PDB entry 2D3T | X-ray diffraction, 3.40 A resolution | chains C and D of the 4 polymer chains in the assembly

Chain C (and D):
Name: 3-ketoacyl-CoA thiolase
Source organism: Pseudomonas fragi
Notes: EC 2.3.1.16; chain D of this document is another copy of the same molecule, construct and numbering; everything in this record applies to it too
UniProtKB: P28790 (FADA_PSEFR); residues 2-391 here correspond to UniProt positions 1-390 (UniProt number = residue number - 1)
Sequence (390 residues; numbered 2 to 391; the number before each row is that of its first residue):
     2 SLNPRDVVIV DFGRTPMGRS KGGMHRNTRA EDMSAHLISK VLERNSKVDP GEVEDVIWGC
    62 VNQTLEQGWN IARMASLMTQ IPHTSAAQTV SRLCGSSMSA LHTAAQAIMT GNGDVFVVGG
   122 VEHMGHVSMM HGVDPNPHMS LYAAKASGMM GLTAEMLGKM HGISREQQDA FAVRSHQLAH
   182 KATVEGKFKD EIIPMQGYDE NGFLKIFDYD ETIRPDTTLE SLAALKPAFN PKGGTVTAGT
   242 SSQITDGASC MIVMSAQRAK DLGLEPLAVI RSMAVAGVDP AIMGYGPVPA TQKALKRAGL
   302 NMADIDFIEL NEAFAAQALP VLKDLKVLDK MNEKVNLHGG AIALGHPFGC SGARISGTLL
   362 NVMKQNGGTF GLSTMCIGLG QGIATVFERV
Small-molecule neighbours: acetyl coenzyme A (ACO): Cys95, Met130, Met151, His177, Arg215, Thr218, Leu223, Leu226, Ala229, Phe230, Ala239, Gly240, Ser242, Ser243, Ile245, Met284, Asn312, Ala314, Phe315, His347, Phe349, Cys377, Ile378, Gly379

Chain C / chain D interface:
Residue-residue contacts (117):
  Arg30(C) with Asp135(D), salt bridge; Pro136(D), hydrogen bond (side chain-backbone); Asn137(D); Pro138(D)
  Glu32(C) with Asn137(D), hydrogen bond
  Asp33(C) with Asn137(D), hydrogen bond; His139(D), salt bridge
  Glu55(C) with Lys294(D), salt bridge; Arg298(D), salt bridge
  Asp56(C) with Arg93(D), salt bridge
  Gln64(C) with Gln64(D); Ser92(D)
  Thr65(C) with Gly133(D)
  Leu66(C) with Gly133(D), hydrogen bond (backbone-backbone); Asp135(D)
  Glu67(C) with Asp135(D)
  Trp70(C) with Leu94(D); Met130(D), hydrogen bond (side chain-backbone)
  Asn71(C) with Ser92(D); Arg93(D); Leu94(D); Gln382(D)
  Arg74(C) with Val279(D), hydrogen bond (side chain-backbone); Leu380(D), hydrogen bond (side chain-backbone); Gly381(D), hydrogen bond (side chain-backbone); Gln382(D)
  Met75(C) with Met140(D); Leu380(D), hydrophobic
  Leu78(C) with Tyr143(D); Leu380(D), hydrophobic
  Met79(C) with Tyr143(D), hydrophobic
  His84(C) with Gly278(D); Val279(D), hydrogen bond (backbone-backbone); Asp280(D), salt bridge; Pro281(D); Gly381(D)
  Thr85(C) with Ala277(D); Gly278(D), hydrogen bond (backbone-backbone)
  Ser86(C) with Gly278(D)
  Ala87(C) with Val276(D), hydrophobic; Gln382(D)
  Ala88(C) with Arg93(D), hydrogen bond (backbone-side chain); Gln382(D), hydrogen bond (backbone-side chain)
  Gln89(C) with Val91(D); Ser92(D); Arg93(D); Ser100(D)
  Thr90(C) with Thr90(D); Val91(D); Ser92(D), hydrogen bond (backbone-backbone)
  Val91(C) with Gln89(D); Thr90(D)
  Ser92(C) with Gln64(D); Asn71(D); Gln89(D); Thr90(D), hydrogen bond (backbone-backbone)
  Arg93(C) with Asp56(D), salt bridge; Ala87(D); Ala88(D), hydrogen bond (side chain-backbone); Gln89(D)
  Ser100(C) with Gln89(D)
  Thr104(C) with Thr104(D)
  Gln107(C) with Thr104(D); Gln107(D); Ala108(D); Thr111(D); Asn113(D)
  Ala108(C) with Gln107(D), hydrogen bond (backbone-side chain)
  Met110(C) with Thr111(D)
  Thr111(C) with Gln107(D); Met110(D); Thr111(D)
  Gly112(C) with Arg298(D)
  Asn113(C) with Gln107(D); Met274(D); Arg298(D), hydrogen bond
  Gly114(C) with Arg298(D)
  Met130(C) with Trp70(D)
  Gly133(C) with Thr65(D); Leu66(D), hydrogen bond (backbone-backbone)
  Asp135(C) with Arg30(D), salt bridge; Leu66(D)
  Pro136(C) with Arg30(D), hydrogen bond (backbone-side chain)
  Asn137(C) with Arg30(D); Glu32(D); Asp33(D); Met79(D), hydrogen bond
  Pro138(C) with Arg30(D)
  His139(C) with Asp33(D), salt bridge
  Met140(C) with Met75(D)
  Tyr143(C) with Leu78(D); Met79(D), hydrophobic
  Gly149(C) with Trp70(D)
  Met274(C) with Asn113(D)
  Val276(C) with Glu55(D); Ala87(D), hydrophobic
  Ala277(C) with Thr85(D)
  Gly278(C) with His84(D); Thr85(D), hydrogen bond (backbone-backbone); Ser86(D)
  Val279(C) with Arg74(D), hydrogen bond (backbone-side chain); His84(D), hydrogen bond (backbone-backbone)
  Asp280(C) with His84(D), salt bridge
  Pro281(C) with His84(D)
  Lys294(C) with Glu55(D), salt bridge
  Arg298(C) with Glu55(D), salt bridge; Gly112(D); Asn113(D), hydrogen bond; Gly114(D)
  Leu380(C) with Arg74(D), hydrogen bond (backbone-side chain); Met75(D), hydrophobic
  Gly381(C) with Arg74(D), hydrogen bond (backbone-side chain); His84(D)
  Gln382(C) with Asn71(D); Arg74(D); Ala87(D); Ala88(D), hydrogen bond (side chain-backbone)
Other interface residues (no listed pair), chain C (59 interface residues in all): Asn63, Leu94, Val134
Other interface residues (no listed pair), chain D (59 interface residues in all): Asn63, Glu67, Val134, Gly149

Overview:
The chain C/chain D interface involves 59 residues from each chain, with 27 hydrogen bonds and 12 salt
bridges. Polar pairs include Arg30(C)-Asp135(D), Asp33(C)-His139(D) and Glu55(C)-Lys294(D). Ligands of chain
C: acetyl coenzyme A.
Chain C and chain D are both 3-ketoacyl-CoA thiolase (Pseudomonas fragi); the structure, Fatty Acid
beta-oxidation multienzyme complex from Pseudomonas Fragi, Form V, was determined by X-ray diffraction.
